Entry 8TZ0 (X-ray diffraction, 2.47 A resolution); this record covers chains A and C of the 5 polymer chains in the assembly.

== Chain A ==
Molecule: E1(BilD)
Source organism: Ensifer aridi
Sequence (535 residues; row label = number of the first residue in the row):
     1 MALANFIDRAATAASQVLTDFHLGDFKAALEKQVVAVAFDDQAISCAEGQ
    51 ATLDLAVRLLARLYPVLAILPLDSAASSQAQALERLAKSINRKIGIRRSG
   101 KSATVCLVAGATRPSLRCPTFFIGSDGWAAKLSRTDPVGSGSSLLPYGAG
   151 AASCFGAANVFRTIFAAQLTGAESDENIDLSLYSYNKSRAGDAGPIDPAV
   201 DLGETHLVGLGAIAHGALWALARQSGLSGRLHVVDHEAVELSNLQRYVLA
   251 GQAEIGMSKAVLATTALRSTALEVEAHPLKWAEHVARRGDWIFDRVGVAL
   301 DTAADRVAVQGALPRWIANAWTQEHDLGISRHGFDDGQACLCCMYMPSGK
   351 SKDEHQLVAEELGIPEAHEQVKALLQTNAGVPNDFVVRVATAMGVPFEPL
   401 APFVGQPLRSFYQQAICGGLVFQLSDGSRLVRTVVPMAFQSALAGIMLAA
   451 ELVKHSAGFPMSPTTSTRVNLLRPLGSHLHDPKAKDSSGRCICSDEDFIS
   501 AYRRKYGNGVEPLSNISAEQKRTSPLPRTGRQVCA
Unresolved in the structure: 1, 507-535
Ion coordination: Zn2+: Cys-340, Cys-343, Cys-491, Cys-493
From the paper describing this entry:
  - catalytic residues: Arg-9, Arg-246, Cys-417
  - conformationally variable residues (domain motion): Cys-417
  - Zn2+ coordination: Cys-340, Cys-343, Cys-491, Cys-493
  - mutagenesis - R246A, C417A: abolished catalytic activity

== Chain C ==
Molecule: E2(BilB)
Source organism: Ensifer aridi
Sequence (204 residues; row label = number of the first residue in the row):
     1 MPELQTVDPEVSRAKFDREISRFRPYADAYRMQGCFLIEESFPSAFFIFA
    51 SPKVKPRVIGAAIEIDFTNYDLRPPSVVFVDPFTRQPIARKDLPLNMLRR
   101 PQLPGTPPEMISNLIQQNAVSLTDFIQANSLQDSPFLCMAGVREYHDNPA
   151 HSGDPWLLHRGSGEGCLAFILDKIIKYGTGPVEQLHIQLQYAVGLLVPPQ
   201 AIPE
Unresolved in the structure: 1, 95-124, 128-129, 180-204
From the paper describing this entry:
  - catalytic residues: Cys-138
  - mutagenesis - C138A: abolished catalytic activity
  - mutagenesis - F36R/I48A/I59K/F83E, F36R/I38A/F46K/I48A/I59K/F83E: abolished binding to E2(BilB) (chain C)
  - mutagenesis - F36R/I48A/I59K/F83E, F36R/I38A/F46K/I48A/I59K/F83E: decreased catalytic activity
  - self-association interface (contacts with another copy of this molecule): Ile-38, Phe-46, Ile-48, Ile-59, Phe-83
  - catalytic residues: His-151 (proposed by the authors, not directly observed)

== Interface between chain A and chain C ==
Contacting residue pairs (56; chain A residue first):
  Ala-282(A) / Leu-4(C)
  Ala-282(A) / Thr-6(C)
  Glu-283(A) / Leu-4(C)
  Trp-291(A) / Gln-5(C)
  Trp-291(A) / Thr-6(C)
  Trp-291(A) / Val-7(C)
  Trp-291(A) / Asp-8(C)
  Trp-291(A) / Pro-9(C)
  Val-307(A) / Leu-72(C)  hydrophobic
  Gly-311(A) / Val-7(C)
  Gly-311(A) / Asp-8(C)  hydrogen bond (backbone-backbone)
  Gly-311(A) / Leu-72(C)
  Ala-312(A) / Thr-6(C)
  Ala-312(A) / Asp-8(C)
  Cys-342(A) / Leu-157(C)  hydrophobic
  Met-346(A) / Leu-157(C)  hydrophobic
  Pro-347(A) / Pro-155(C)  hydrophobic
  Pro-347(A) / Leu-157(C)
  Pro-347(A) / Leu-158(C)
  Gly-349(A) / Leu-158(C)
  Lys-350(A) / Gly-153(C)
  Lys-350(A) / Asp-154(C)  salt bridge
  Lys-350(A) / Leu-158(C)
  Ser-351(A) / Gly-153(C)  hydrogen bond (backbone-backbone)
  Lys-352(A) / Ser-152(C)
  Lys-352(A) / Gly-153(C)
  Asp-353(A) / Pro-149(C)
  Asp-353(A) / Ala-150(C)
  Asp-353(A) / His-151(C)
  Asp-353(A) / Ser-152(C)  hydrogen bond (side chain-backbone)
  Asp-353(A) / Gly-153(C)  hydrogen bond (side chain-backbone)
  Glu-354(A) / Pro-149(C)  hydrogen bond (backbone-backbone)
  Glu-354(A) / Ser-152(C)  hydrogen bond (backbone-side chain)
  His-355(A) / Ala-150(C)
  Lys-372(A) / Ala-150(C)
  Gln-376(A) / Asn-148(C)  hydrogen bond
  Gln-376(A) / Ala-150(C)
  Arg-409(A) / Pro-149(C)
  Arg-490(A) / Leu-157(C)  hydrogen bond (side chain-backbone)
  Arg-490(A) / Leu-158(C)  hydrogen bond (side chain-backbone)
  Arg-490(A) / Arg-160(C)  hydrogen bond (backbone-side chain)
  Cys-491(A) / Arg-160(C)  hydrogen bond (backbone-side chain)
  Ile-492(A) / Arg-160(C)
  Asp-495(A) / Lys-15(C)  salt bridge
  Asp-495(A) / Asp-71(C)
  Asp-495(A) / Arg-160(C)  salt bridge
  Asp-497(A) / Val-11(C)
  Asp-497(A) / Lys-15(C)  salt bridge
  Asp-497(A) / Arg-18(C)  salt bridge
  Phe-498(A) / Val-7(C)  hydrophobic
  Phe-498(A) / Val-11(C)  hydrophobic
  Ala-501(A) / Asp-8(C)
  Ala-501(A) / Val-11(C)  hydrophobic
  Arg-504(A) / Asp-8(C)  salt bridge
  Arg-504(A) / Glu-10(C)
  Lys-505(A) / Asp-8(C)  salt bridge
Also at the interface, not in a pair above, chain A (33 interface residues in all): Val-285, Ala-308, Leu-313, Ser-348, Leu-375
Also at the interface, not in a pair above, chain C (24 interface residues in all): Ala-14
Interface features reported in the paper:
  - interface residues, chain A: Arg-490(A)

== Overview ==
33 residues of chain A face 24 of chain C across their interface, with 11 hydrogen bonds and 7 salt bridges.
Polar contacts include Lys-350(A)/Asp-154(C), Asp-495(A)/Lys-15(C) and Asp-495(A)/Arg-160(C). The paper
reports catalytic residues Arg-9(A), Arg-246(A) and Cys-138(C) among others; R246A and C417A of chain A
abolish catalytic activity; 5 substitutions were tested in all.
Chain A is E1(BilD) and chain C is E2(BilB), both from Ensifer aridi; the structure, Structure of a bacterial
E1-E2-Ubl complex (form 1), was determined by X-ray diffraction together with 8TYX, 8TYY and 8TYZ from the
same study.
